Entry 1XVC (X-ray diffraction, 2.00 A resolution); this record covers chains C and E of the 6 polymer chains in the assembly.

[Chain C]
Molecule: Methane monooxygenase component A beta chain
From: Methylococcus capsulatus
Notes: EC 1.14.13.25; fragment: beta subunit
Reference sequence: P18798 (MEMB_METCA); numbering as in UniProt (aligned over 1-389)
Sequence (389 residues; row label = number of the first residue in the row):
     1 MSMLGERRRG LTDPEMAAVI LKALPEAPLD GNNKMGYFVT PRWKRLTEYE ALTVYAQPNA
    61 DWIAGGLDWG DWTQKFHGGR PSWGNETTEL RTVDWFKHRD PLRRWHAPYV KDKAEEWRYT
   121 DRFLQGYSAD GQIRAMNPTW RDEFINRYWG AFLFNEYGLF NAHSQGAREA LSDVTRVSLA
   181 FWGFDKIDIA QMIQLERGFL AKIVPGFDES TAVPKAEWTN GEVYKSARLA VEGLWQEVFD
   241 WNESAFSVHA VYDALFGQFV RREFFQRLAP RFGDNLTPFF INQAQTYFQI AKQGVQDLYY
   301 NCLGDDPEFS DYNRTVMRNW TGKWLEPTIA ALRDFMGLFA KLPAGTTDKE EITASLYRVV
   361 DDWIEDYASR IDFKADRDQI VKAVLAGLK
Not modelled in the structure: 1

[Chain E]
Molecule: Methane monooxygenase component A gamma chain
From: Methylococcus capsulatus
Notes: EC 1.14.13.25; fragment: gamma subunit
Reference sequence: P11987 (MEMG_METCA); residues 1-170 here correspond to UniProt positions 0-169 (UniProt number = residue number - 1)
Sequence (170 residues; numbered 1 to 170; the number before each row is that of its first residue):
     1 MAKLGIHSND TRDAWVNKIA QLNTLEKAAE MLKQFRMDHT TPFRNSYELD NDYLWIEAKL
    61 EEKVAVLKAR AFNEVDFRHK TAFGEDAKSV LDGTVAKMNA AKDKWEAEKI HIGFRQAYKP
   121 PIMPVNYFLD GERQLGTRLM ELRNLNYYDT PLEELRKQRG VRVVHLQSPH
Not modelled in the structure: 1-2, 169-170

[Chain C / chain E interface]
Contacting residue pairs (59; chain C residue first):
  Asp61(C) - His7(E)  salt bridge
  Asp61(C) - Arg12(E)  salt bridge
  Asp61(C) - Trp55(E)
  Trp62(C) - Leu54(E)
  Trp62(C) - Trp55(E)
  Trp62(C) - Ala58(E)
  Leu67(C) - His7(E)  hydrogen bond (backbone-side chain)
  Asp68(C) - His7(E)
  Trp69(C) - Ile6(E)  hydrophobic
  Trp69(C) - His7(E)
  Gly70(C) - Leu54(E)
  Asp71(C) - Tyr53(E)
  Asp71(C) - Leu54(E)
  His77(C) - His111(E)  hydrogen bond (backbone-side chain)
  His77(C) - Met140(E)
  His77(C) - Arg143(E)  hydrogen bond
  Gly78(C) - His111(E)
  Gly78(C) - Ile112(E)
  Gly78(C) - Arg115(E)
  Gly78(C) - Leu139(E)
  Gly79(C) - Arg115(E)
  Arg80(C) - Arg115(E)
  Arg80(C) - Glu132(E)
  Pro81(C) - Arg115(E)
  Asn85(C) - Ala58(E)
  Asn85(C) - Glu61(E)
  Glu86(C) - Arg115(E)  salt bridge
  Glu86(C) - Lys119(E)
  Glu86(C) - Pro120(E)
  Glu86(C) - Val125(E)
  Glu86(C) - Phe128(E)
  Thr87(C) - Val125(E)
  Thr88(C) - Val125(E)
  Glu89(C) - Pro124(E)
  Glu89(C) - Val125(E)  hydrogen bond (side chain-backbone)
  Arg91(C) - Ala58(E)
  Arg91(C) - Glu61(E)  salt bridge
  Arg91(C) - Pro121(E)
  Gln165(C) - Leu129(E)
  Val238(C) - Asn126(E)
  Phe239(C) - Asn126(E)  hydrogen bond (backbone-side chain)
  Phe239(C) - Leu129(E)
  Phe239(C) - Asp130(E)
  Asp240(C) - Asn126(E)  hydrogen bond (backbone-side chain)
  Glu243(C) - Asn126(E)  hydrogen bond
  Phe309(C) - Glu62(E)
  Phe309(C) - Val66(E)  hydrophobic
  Tyr312(C) - Ala65(E)
  Tyr312(C) - Val66(E)  hydrophobic
  Tyr312(C) - Ala69(E)  hydrophobic
  Tyr312(C) - Phe77(E)
  Thr315(C) - Ala69(E)
  Val316(C) - Phe77(E)  hydrophobic
  Arg318(C) - Glu74(E)
  Asn319(C) - Glu74(E)  hydrogen bond (side chain-backbone)
  Asn319(C) - Phe77(E)
  Asn319(C) - Arg78(E)  hydrogen bond
  Lys323(C) - Arg78(E)
  Lys323(C) - Asn126(E)
Also at the interface, not in a pair above, chain C (31 interface residues in all): Glu237
Also at the interface, not in a pair above, chain E (33 interface residues in all): Arg133, Asn144

[Summary]
Chain C and chain E form an interface of 31 and 33 residues respectively, with 9 hydrogen bonds and 4 salt
bridges. Among the polar pairs are Asp61(C)-His7(E), Asp61(C)-Arg12(E) and Glu86(C)-Arg115(E).
Chain C is Methane monooxygenase component A beta chain and chain E is Methane monooxygenase component A gamma
chain, both from Methylococcus capsulatus; the structure, soluble methane monooxygenase hydroxylase:
8-bromooctanol soaked structure, was determined by X-ray diffraction, deposited together with 1XU3, 1XU5,
1XVB, 1XVD, 1XVE, 1XVF and 1XVG.
